PDB entry 8UBA | electron microscopy, 3.20 A resolution | chains D and I of the 9 polymer chains in the assembly

Chain D:
Molecule: Avd
Organism: Bordetella phage BPP-1
UniProt: chimeric construct of Q775D7, Q9FA38: residues 1-124 from Q775D7 (Q775D7_BPBPP) positions 1-124 (same numbers); residues 125-290 from Q9FA38 positions 5-170 (UniProt number = residue number - 120)
Sequence (290 residues; numbered 1 to 290; the number before each row is that of its first residue):
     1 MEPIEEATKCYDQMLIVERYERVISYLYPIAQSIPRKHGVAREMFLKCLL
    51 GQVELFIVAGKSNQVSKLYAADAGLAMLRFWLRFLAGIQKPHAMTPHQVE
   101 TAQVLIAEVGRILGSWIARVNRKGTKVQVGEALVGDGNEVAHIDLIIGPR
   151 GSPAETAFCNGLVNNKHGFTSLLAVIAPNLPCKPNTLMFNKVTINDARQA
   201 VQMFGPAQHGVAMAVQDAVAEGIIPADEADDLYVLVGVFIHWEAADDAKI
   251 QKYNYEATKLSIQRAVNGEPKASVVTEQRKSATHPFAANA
Unresolved in the structure: 1-11, 124-290

Chain I:
Molecule: Diversity-generating retroelement (DGR) RNA Sp
Sequence (140 nucleotides; each row starts with the number of its first residue):
     1 CAUGGCUCUGCCAACGCUACGGCUUGGCGGGCUGGCCUUUCCUCAAUAGG
    51 UGGUCAGCCGGUUCUGUCCUGCUUCGGCGAACACGUUACACGGUUCGGCA
   101 AAACGUCGAUUACUGAAAAUGGAAAGGCGGGGCCGACUUC
Unresolved in the structure: 1-2, 34-46, 82-89, 140

Interface between chain D and chain I:
Pairs across the interface (8; chain D residue first):
  Gln32(D) - U7(I)  hydrogen bond to the base
  Arg36(D) - G5(I)  base contact
  Arg36(D) - C6(I)  hydrogen bond to the base
  Arg36(D) - C8(I)  salt bridge to the phosphate
  Arg36(D) - G31(I)  base contact
  Arg36(D) - C32(I)  base contact
  Arg42(D) - U7(I)  hydrogen bond to the sugar
  Leu46(D) - U7(I)  base contact
Also at the interface, not in a pair above, chain D (5 interface residues in all): Tyr28

In short:
The interface between chain D and chain I involves 5 residues on one side and 6 on the other; the contacts
include 3 hydrogen bonds and 1 salt bridge. Among the polar pairs are Gln32(D)-U7(I), Arg36(D)-C6(I) and
Arg42(D)-U7(I).
Chain D is Avd (Bordetella phage BPP-1) and chain I is Diversity-generating retroelement (DGR) RNA Sp; the
structure, Diversity-generating retroelement (DGR) ribonucleoprotein reverse transcriptase - Pre-active state
1b, was determined by electron microscopy together with 8UB7, 8UB8, 8UB9, 8UBB, 8UBC, 8UBD, 8UBE and 8UBF from
the same study.
